8QXV - chains H and N of the 21 polymer chains in the assembly; structure by electron microscopy, 13.60 A resolution (very low resolution: no residue pairs are listed; an interface is given only as per-side residue counts).

# Chain H (and N)
Molecule: Chaperonin GroEL
From: Escherichia coli BL21(DE3)
Notes: EC 5.6.1.7; chain N of this document is another copy of the same molecule, construct and numbering; everything in this record applies to it too
Reference sequence: P0A6F5 (CH60_ECOLI); residue numbers follow UniProt; this construct covers 2-548
Chain sequence (547 residues; row label = number of the first residue in the row):
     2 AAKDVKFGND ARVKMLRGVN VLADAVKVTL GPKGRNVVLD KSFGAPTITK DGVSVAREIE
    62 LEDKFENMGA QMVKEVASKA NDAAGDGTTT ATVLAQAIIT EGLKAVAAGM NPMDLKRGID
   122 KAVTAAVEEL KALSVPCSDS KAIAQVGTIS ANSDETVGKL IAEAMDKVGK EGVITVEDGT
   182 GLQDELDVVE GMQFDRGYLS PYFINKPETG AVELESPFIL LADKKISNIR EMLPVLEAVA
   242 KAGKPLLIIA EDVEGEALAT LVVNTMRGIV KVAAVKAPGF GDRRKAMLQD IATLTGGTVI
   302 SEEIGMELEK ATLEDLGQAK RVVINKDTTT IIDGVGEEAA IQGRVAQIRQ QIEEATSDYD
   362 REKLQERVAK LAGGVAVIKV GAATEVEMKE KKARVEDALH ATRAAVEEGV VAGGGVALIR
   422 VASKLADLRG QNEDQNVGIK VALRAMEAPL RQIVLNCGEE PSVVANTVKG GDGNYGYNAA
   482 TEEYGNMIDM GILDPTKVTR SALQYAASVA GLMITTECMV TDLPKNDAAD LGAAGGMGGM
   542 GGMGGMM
Disordered / not traced: 527-548
Metal / ion sites: K+: Thr30, Gly32, Lys51 (together with ADP); Mg2+: Asp87 (together with ADP)
Residues lining bound ligands: ADP (adenosine-5'-diphosphate): Thr30, Leu31, Gly32, Pro33, Asp52, Asp87, Gly88, Thr89, Thr90, Thr91, Gly414, Gly415, Gly416, Ile454, Tyr478, Asn479, Ala480, Ala481, Met488, Ile493, Asp495

# Chain H / chain N interface
At this resolution (14 A) residue pairs are not listed: 39 residues of chain H and 36 of chain N lie at the interface.

# Overview
The interface between chain H and chain N involves 39 residues on one side and 36 on the other. Chain H binds
ADP. Thr30(H), Gly32(H) and Lys51(H) coordinate K+.
Chain H and chain N are both Chaperonin GroEL (Escherichia coli BL21(DE3)); the structure, In situ structure
average of GroEL14-GroES7 complexes with narrow GroEL7 trans ring conformation in Escherichia coli ..., was
determined by electron microscopy, deposited together with 8P4M, 8P4N, 8P4O, 8P4R, 8QXS, 8QXT and 8QXU.
